8AXK - chains U and i of the 85 polymer chains in the assembly; structure by electron microscopy, 4.05 A resolution (low resolution: residue-level contacts below are approximate; hydrogen-bond / salt-bridge calls are withheld).

[Chain U (and i)]
Name: Protein MxiH
From: Shigella flexneri
Notes: chain i of this document is another copy of the same molecule, construct and numbering; everything in this record applies to it too
Reference sequence: P0A223 (MXIH_SHIFL); numbering as in UniProt (aligned over 1-83)
Chain sequence (98 residues; numbered -14 to 83; the number before each row is that of its first residue; numbers below 1 keep their minus sign (Met-14 is residue -14)):
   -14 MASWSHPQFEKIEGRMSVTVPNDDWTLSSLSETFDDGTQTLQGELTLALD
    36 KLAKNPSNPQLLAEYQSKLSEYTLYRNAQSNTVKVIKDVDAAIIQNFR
Not modelled in the structure: -14 to 23 (chain i: -14 to 8)
Differences from the reference sequence: initiating methionine (-14); expression tag (-13 to 0)

[Chain U / chain i interface]
Pairs across the interface - 25 pairs, chain U then chain i:
  Pro44(U) with Tyr57(i)
  Gln45(U) with Asp20(i); Arg61(i)
  Glu49(U) with Glu17(i)
  Gln51(U) with Ser65(i); Val68(i)
  Ser52(U) with Leu12(i); Ser16(i)
  Lys53(U) with Ser13(i)
  Ser55(U) with Leu12(i); Lys72(i)
  Glu56(U) with Thr11(i); Leu12(i); Ser13(i)
  Leu59(U) with Leu12(i); Lys72(i); Asp75(i); Ile79(i)
  Asn62(U) with Ile79(i)
  Ala63(U) with Ile79(i)
  Asn66(U) with Ile79(i); Phe82(i); Arg83(i)
  Val70(U) with Phe82(i); Arg83(i)
Also at the interface, not in a pair above, chain U (16 interface residues in all): Ala48, Thr67, Lys69
Also at the interface, not in a pair above, chain i (19 interface residues in all): Gln64, Lys69, Ala76, Gln80

[Overview]
16 residues of chain U face 19 of chain i across their interface.
Chain U and chain i are both Protein MxiH (Shigella flexneri); the structure, Type 3 secretion system export
apparatus core, inner rod and needle of Shigella flexneri, was determined by electron microscopy (same
publication as 8AXL and 8AXN).
